1JZD - chains A and C of the 3 polymer chains in the assembly; structure by X-ray diffraction, 2.30 A resolution.

[Chain A]
Molecule: thiol:disulfide interchange protein dsbc
Organism: Escherichia coli
Notes: fragment: DsbC + N-terminal 4 residues from His-tag
Reference sequence: P21892 (DSBC_ECOLI); aligned to UniProt positions 18-233 over residues 1-216 (the alignment contains insertions or deletions, so no single offset holds)
Sequence (220 residues; each row starts with the number of its first residue; numbers below 1 keep their minus sign (Gly-3 is residue -3)):
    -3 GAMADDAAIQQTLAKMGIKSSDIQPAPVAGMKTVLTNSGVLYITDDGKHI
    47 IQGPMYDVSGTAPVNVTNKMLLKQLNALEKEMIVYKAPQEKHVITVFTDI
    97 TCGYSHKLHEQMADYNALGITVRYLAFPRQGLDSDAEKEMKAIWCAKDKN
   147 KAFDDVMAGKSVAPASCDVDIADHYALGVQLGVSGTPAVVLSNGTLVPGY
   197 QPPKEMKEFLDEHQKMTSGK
Unresolved in the structure: 216
Differences from the reference sequence: expression tag (-3 to 0); engineered mutation Ser101 (Cys121 in P21892)
What the authors report for this chain:
  - conformationally variable residues (domain motion): Leu67
  - catalytic residues: Cys98 (citing earlier work)

[Chain C]
Molecule: thiol:disulfide interchange protein dsbd
Organism: Escherichia coli
Notes: fragment: DsbDalpha
Reference sequence: P36655 (DSBD_ECOLI); residues 1-132 here correspond to UniProt positions 20-151 (UniProt number = residue number + 19)
Sequence (132 residues; each row starts with the number of its first residue):
     1 GLFDAPGRSQFVPADQAFAFDFQQNQHDLNLTWQIKDGYYLYRKQIRITP
    51 EHAKIADVQLPQGVWHEDEFYGKSEIYRDRLTLPVTINQASAGATLTVTY
   101 QGAADAGFCYPPETKTVPLSEVVANNAAPQPV
Unresolved in the structure: 1-7, 126-132
Differences from the reference sequence: engineered mutation Ala103 (Cys122 in P36655)
What the authors report for this chain:
  - catalytic residues: Cys109

[How chain A and chain C interact]
Contacting residue pairs (14; chain A residue first):
  Thr97(A) - Asp21(C)
  Cys98(A) - Asp21(C)
  Gly99(A) - Asp21(C)  hydrogen bond (backbone-side chain)
  Gly99(A) - Phe22(C)
  Tyr100(A) - Phe20(C)
  Tyr100(A) - Phe22(C)  hydrophobic
  Tyr100(A) - Thr116(C)  hydrogen bond (side chain-backbone)
  Tyr100(A) - Pro118(C)
  Lys103(A) - Pro118(C)
  Lys103(A) - Leu119(C)
  Glu106(A) - Ser120(C)  hydrogen bond
  Arg125(A) - Asp21(C)  salt bridge
  Gln126(A) - Gln34(C)
  Tyr196(A) - Pro118(C)  hydrophobic
Interface residues without a listed pair, chain C (10 interface residues in all): Lys115, Val117
Interface features reported in the paper:
  - residue pairs: Cys98(A)-Asp21(C), Gly99(A)-Asp21(C), Tyr100(A)-Phe22(C) (pi stacking)
  - interface residues, chain A: Thr97(A), Gly99(A), Arg125(A), Pro194(A)
  - interface residues, chain C: Pro118(C), Ser120(C)

[In short]
Chain A and chain C form an interface of 9 and 10 residues respectively, with 3 hydrogen bonds and 1 salt
bridge. Polar contacts include Arg125(A)-Asp21(C), Gly99(A)-Asp21(C) and Tyr100(A)-Thr116(C). The paper
describes contacts between Cys98(A) and Asp21(C) and Gly99(A) and Asp21(C); pi stacking between Tyr100(A) and
Phe22(C). The paper reports catalytic residues Cys98(A) and Cys109(C); interface residues Thr97(A), Gly99(A)
and Pro118(C) among others.
Chain A is thiol:disulfide interchange protein dsbc and chain C is thiol:disulfide interchange protein dsbd,
both from Escherichia coli; the structure, DsbC-DsbDalpha complex, was determined by X-ray diffraction (same
publication as 1JZO, 1G0T and 1JPE).
